PDB entry 6SLG | X-ray diffraction, 1.33 A resolution | chains A and B

== Chain A ==
Molecule: Mitogen-activated protein kinase 1
Source organism: Homo sapiens
Notes: EC 2.7.11.24
Reference sequence: P28482 (MK01_HUMAN); residues 1-360 here = UniProt positions 1-360
Amino-acid sequence (381 residues; each row starts with the number of its first residue; numbers below 1 keep their minus sign (Met-18 is residue -18)):
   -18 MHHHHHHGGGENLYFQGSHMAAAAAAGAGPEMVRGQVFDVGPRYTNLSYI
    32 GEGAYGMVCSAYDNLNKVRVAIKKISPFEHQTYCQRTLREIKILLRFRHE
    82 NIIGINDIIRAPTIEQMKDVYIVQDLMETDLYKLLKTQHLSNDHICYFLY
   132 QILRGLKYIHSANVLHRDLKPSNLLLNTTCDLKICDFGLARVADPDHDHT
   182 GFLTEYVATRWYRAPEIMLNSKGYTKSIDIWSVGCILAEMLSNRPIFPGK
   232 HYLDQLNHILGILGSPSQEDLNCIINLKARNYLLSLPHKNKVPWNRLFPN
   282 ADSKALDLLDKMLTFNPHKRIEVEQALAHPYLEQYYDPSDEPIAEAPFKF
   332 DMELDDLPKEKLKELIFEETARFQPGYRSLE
Not modelled in the structure: -18 to 17, 331-337, 357-362
Differences from the reference sequence: initiating methionine (-18); expression tag (-17 to 0, 361-362); conflict Leu46 (Val in P28482)
Curated features (UniProtKB/Swiss-Prot):
  - DNA-binding region: Lys259 to Arg277
  - motif: Thr185 to Tyr187 (TXY), Asp318 to Glu322 (Cytoplasmic retention motif), Ala327 to Met333 (Nuclear translocation motif)
  - active site: Asp149 (Proton acceptor)
  - binding site (ATP): Ile31 to Val39, Lys54
  - modified residue: Ala2 (N-acetylalanine), Ser29 (Phosphoserine), Thr185 (Phosphothreonine), Tyr187 (Phosphotyrosine), Thr190 (Phosphothreonine), Ser246 (Phosphoserine), Ser248 (Phosphoserine), Ser284 (Phosphoserine)
  - natural variant: Ile74 (I74N: In NS13), His80 (H80Y: In NS13), Ala174 (A174V: In NS13), Asp318 (D318G: In NS13; D318N: In NS13), Glu322 (E322Q: In NS13), Pro323 (P323R: In NS13)
  - mutagenesis: Lys54 (K54R: Does not inhibit interaction with MAP2K1), Pro176 to Asp179 (Inhibits homodimerization and interaction with TPR), Thr185 (T185A: Inhibits interaction with TPR; when associated with A-187), Tyr187 (Y187A: Inhibits interaction with TPR; when associated with A-185), Leu234 (L234A: Inhibits interaction with TPR), Asp318 (D318A: Loss of dephosphorylation by PTPRJ; D318N: Inhibits interaction with MAP2K1 but not with TPR; when associated with N-321), Asp321 (D321N: Inhibits interaction with MAP2K1 but not with TPR; when associated with N-318)
Ligand contacts: azd0364 (LHZ; (6R)-7-[[3,4-bis(fluoranyl)phenyl]methyl]-6-(methoxymethyl)-2-[5-methyl-2-[(2-methylpyrazol-3-yl)amino]pyrimidin-4-yl]-5,6-dihydroimidazo[1,2-a]pyrazin-8-one): Gly32, Glu33, Gly34, Ala35, Tyr36, Gly37, Met38, Val39, Ala52, Lys54, Ile84, Gln105, Asp106, Leu107, Met108, Glu109, Thr110, Asp111, Lys114, Ser153, Asn154, Leu156, Cys166, Asp167

== Chain B ==
Molecule: ERK-tide
Source organism: Homo sapiens
Amino-acid sequence (5 residues; row label = number of the first residue in the row):
     1 AALAF

== How chain A and chain B interact ==
Contacting residue pairs (9; chain A residue first):
  Asp124(A) with Ala1(B); Ala2(B), hydrogen bond (side chain-backbone); Leu3(B), hydrogen bond (side chain-backbone); Phe5(B)
  His125(A) with Leu3(B); Phe5(B)
  Tyr128(A) with Phe5(B), hydrophobic
  Cys161(A) with Phe5(B), hydrophobic
  Tyr316(A) with Phe5(B)
Also at the interface, not in a pair above, chain A (6 interface residues in all): Ser122

== Summary ==
6 residues of chain A and 4 residues of chain B are in contact; the contacts include 2 hydrogen bonds. Among
the polar pairs are Asp124(A)-Ala2(B) and Asp124(A)-Leu3(B). Bound to chain A: azd0364.
Chain A is Mitogen-activated protein kinase 1 and chain B is ERK-tide, both from Homo sapiens; the structure,
Human ERK2 with ERK1/2 inhibitor, AZD0364, was determined by X-ray diffraction.
